PDB entry 9L9P | electron microscopy, 4.30 A resolution (low resolution: residue-level contacts below are approximate; hydrogen-bond / salt-bridge calls are withheld) | chains A and B of the 5 polymer chains in the assembly

== Chain A ==
Molecule: Putative tail assembly protein
From: Escherichia phage T1
UniProt: Q6XQC0 (Q6XQC0_BPT1); residues 1-199 here = UniProt positions 1-199
Amino-acid sequence (199 residues; each row starts with the number of its first residue):
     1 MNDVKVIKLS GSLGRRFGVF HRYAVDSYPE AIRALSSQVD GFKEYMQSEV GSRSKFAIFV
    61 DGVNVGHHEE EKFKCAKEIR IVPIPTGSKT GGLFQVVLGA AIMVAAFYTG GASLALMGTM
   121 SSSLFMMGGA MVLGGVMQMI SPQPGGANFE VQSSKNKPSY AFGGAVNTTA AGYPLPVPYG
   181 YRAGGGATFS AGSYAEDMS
Not modelled in the structure: 1-91, 164-199

== Chain B ==
Molecule: Tape measure protein
From: Escherichia phage T1
UniProt: Q6XQC4 (TMP_BPT1); residue numbers follow UniProt; this construct covers 1-957
Amino-acid sequence (957 residues; row label = number of the first residue in the row):
     1 MVDKVAGLSL DVDVSTVQRA VKSLKEFSKA NDQAADSMGS LINESEVAKQ KAKEHAEQLR
    61 RQRKEYEAVE KAIDPTVSKM ERLKIASQQL DKLWQQGVVP DETFFRLGEM LDLQNAKLAR
   121 SRAMLTEEGQ AALQEAKAKE QAAVRSKAFM DALNGQVNAI GKTHAELMEL KAAELGLSKE
   181 AAPLIAKLKD QGRAMNAAGI SAGEYRQAMR MLPAQITDVV TSLASGMPVW MVAIQQGGQI
   241 KDSFGGIGNT FKVLLSYINP VTAGVGVLVG SLGILAKAGY DSYKSITDIQ NALIETGGYA
   301 GVTAEELDSV SKKIAQTSNS TIGSIREIVT ELASSGKYTR EQIQNITKAT AEWSASTGKS
   361 ASQIISEFEK IASDPVKGLK KLNEQYNFLE KGQLTYIDTL SRTKGETEAV SEATKLFADV
   421 MEKRMKSIAD NATPLEKMWS DIKQWASDAW GWVGDHTLGA LNLIIDVVQG TVIQVKMILA
   481 KGDEYISNFI ASAIKATQSL PGMSDFGADV LKEQENIVKS SRDNYDQLAS DLDAINARVE
   541 KGEMGYIEAM RQRRTLEKQY SEETKEAIRK EAEEIEKRNR ERNKQSKIVR SPTEQFDKEL
   601 ISLRAQLKVL QEHKEIGQKL SAQRKALFTT EATIAVLREA SSKRQLSAEE KALLASQERV
   661 IELAKQKAEI GDQIVKQQQL NDLTDKSLKF VNEMTAATEQ LNASRGLSTR DMERQAELAK
   721 ITTDYINSGG SEGDEKLQNM IKAQNDYYAA EDAKRADWLA GAESAFADYG DAAMDMYGNV
   781 NEIASSALNG MSDMMVQFLT TGKANFEDFA KNIIGMIIKM IAQMVIFNTI SGMMGGKTWS
   841 FAGGASSGAS AASQATPTPA ASVFRSVSSG GAAVSLAAAA GSVATSGFNA SNSAPKVVNH
   901 SGGGTVVDVS GMEVKVDNGS DPRGISQGVE MMFKKMIRES CSQGGEVYNY IQEKTGG
Not modelled in the structure: 1-920, 957

== Chain A / chain B interface ==
Contacting residue pairs - 5 pairs, chain A then chain B:
  Val97(A) - Arg923(B)
  Ala100(A) - Ser926(B)
  Met103(A) - Ile925(B)
  Val104(A) - Pro922(B)
  Phe107(A) - Pro922(B)

== In short ==
5 residues of chain A face 4 of chain B across their interface.
Chain A is Putative tail assembly protein and chain B is Tape measure protein, both from Escherichia phage T1;
the structure, Cryo-EM structure of bacteriophage T1 tail tip complex, was determined by electron microscopy,
deposited together with 9KZJ, 9L01, 9L0E and 9L0F.
